1INY - chain A; structure by X-ray diffraction, 2.40 A resolution.

Chain A:
Molecule: Influenza A subtype N9 neuraminidase
Source organism: Influenza A virus
Notes: EC 3.2.1.18
Reference sequence: P03472 (NRAM_IATRA); residues 82-469 here correspond to UniProt positions 83-470 (UniProt number = residue number + 1)
Sequence (388 residues; each row starts with the number of its first residue):
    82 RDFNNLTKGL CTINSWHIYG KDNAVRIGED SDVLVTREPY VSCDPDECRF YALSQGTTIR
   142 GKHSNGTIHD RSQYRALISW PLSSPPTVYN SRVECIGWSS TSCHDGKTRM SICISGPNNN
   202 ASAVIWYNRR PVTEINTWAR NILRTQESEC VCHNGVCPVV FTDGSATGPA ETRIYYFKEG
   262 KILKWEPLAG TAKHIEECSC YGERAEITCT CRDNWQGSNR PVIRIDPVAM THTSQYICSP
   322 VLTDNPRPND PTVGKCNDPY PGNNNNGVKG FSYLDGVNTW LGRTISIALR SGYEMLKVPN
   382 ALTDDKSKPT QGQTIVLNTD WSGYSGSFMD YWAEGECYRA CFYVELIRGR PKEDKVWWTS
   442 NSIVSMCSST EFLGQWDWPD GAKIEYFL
Cystine bridges: C92-C418, C124-C129, C176-C194, C184-C231, C233-C238, C279-C292, C281-C290, C319-C337, C422-C448
Covalently attached groups: N-acetylglucosamine (NAG) linked to N86, N146; glycan linked to N200
Construct notes: conflict L370 (Ser371 in P03472)
Metal / ion sites: Ca2+: D294, G298, D325, N347
Small-molecule neighbours: EQP ((1R)-4-acetamido-1,5-anhydro-2,4-dideoxy-1-phosphono-D-glycero-D-galacto-octitol): R118, E119, D151, R152, W179, I223, R225, A247, E277, E278, R293, N295, R371, Y405
Swiss-Prot annotation at these positions:
  - active site: D151 (Proton donor/acceptor), Y405 (Nucleophile)
  - binding site (substrate): R118, R152, E277, E278, R293, R371
  - binding site (Ca(2+)): D294, G298, D325, N347
  - glycosylation (N-linked (GlcNAc...) asparagine): N86, N146, N201

Summary:
Ligands of chain A: compound EQP. Covalently linked N-acetylglucosamine: at N86, N146 and N200. D294, G298,
D325 and N347 form the Ca2+ site. From UniProt: active-site residues D151 and Y405, 6 substrate-binding
residues and 4 Ca2+-binding residues.
Chain A is Influenza A subtype N9 neuraminidase (Influenza A virus); the structure, A sialic acid derived
phosphonate analog inhibits different strains of influenza virus neuraminidase with different efficiencies,
was determined by X-ray diffraction, deposited together with 1INV, 1INW and 1INX.
